Entry 6F0K (electron microscopy, 3.87 A resolution); this record covers chains B and E of the 7 polymer chains in the assembly.

# Chain B
Name: Fe-S-cluster-containing hydrogenase
Source organism: Rhodothermus marinus (strain ATCC 43812 / DSM 4252 / R-10)
UniProtKB: D0MDD5 (D0MDD5_RHOM4); numbering as in UniProt (aligned over 1-1039)
Sequence (1039 residues; numbered 1 to 1039; the number before each row is that of its first residue):
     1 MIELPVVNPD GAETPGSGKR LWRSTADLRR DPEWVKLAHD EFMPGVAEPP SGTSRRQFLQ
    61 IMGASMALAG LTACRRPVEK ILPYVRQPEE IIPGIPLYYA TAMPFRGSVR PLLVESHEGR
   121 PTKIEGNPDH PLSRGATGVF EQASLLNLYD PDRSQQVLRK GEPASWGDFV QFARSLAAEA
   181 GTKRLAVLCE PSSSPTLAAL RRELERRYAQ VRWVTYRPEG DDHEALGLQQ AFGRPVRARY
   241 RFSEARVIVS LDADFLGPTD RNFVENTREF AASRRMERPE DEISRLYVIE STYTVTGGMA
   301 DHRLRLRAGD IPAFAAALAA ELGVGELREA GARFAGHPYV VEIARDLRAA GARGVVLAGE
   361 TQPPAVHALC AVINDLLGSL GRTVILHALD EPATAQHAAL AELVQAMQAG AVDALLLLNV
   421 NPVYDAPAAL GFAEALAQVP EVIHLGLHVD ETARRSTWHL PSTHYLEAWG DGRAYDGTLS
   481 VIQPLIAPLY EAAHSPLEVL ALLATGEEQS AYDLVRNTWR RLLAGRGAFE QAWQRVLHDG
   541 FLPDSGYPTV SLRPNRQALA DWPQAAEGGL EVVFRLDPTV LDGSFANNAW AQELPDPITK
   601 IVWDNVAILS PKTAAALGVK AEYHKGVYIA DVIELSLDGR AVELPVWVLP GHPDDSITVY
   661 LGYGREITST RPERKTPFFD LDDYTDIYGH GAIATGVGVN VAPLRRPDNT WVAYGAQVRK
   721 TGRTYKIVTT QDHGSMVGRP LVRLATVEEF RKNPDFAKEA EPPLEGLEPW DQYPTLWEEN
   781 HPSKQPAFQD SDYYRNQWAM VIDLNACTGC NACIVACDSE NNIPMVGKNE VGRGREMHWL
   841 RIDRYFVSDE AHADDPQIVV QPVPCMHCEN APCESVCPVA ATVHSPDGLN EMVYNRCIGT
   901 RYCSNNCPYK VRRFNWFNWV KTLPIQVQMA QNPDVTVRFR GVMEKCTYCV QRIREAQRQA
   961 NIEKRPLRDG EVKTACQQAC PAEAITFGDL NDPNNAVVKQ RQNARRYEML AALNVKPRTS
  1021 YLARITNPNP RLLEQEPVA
Unresolved in the structure: 1-74, 1036-1039
Bound ions: 4Fe-4S cluster Fe site 1: Cys807, Cys810, Cys813, Cys980; 4Fe-4S cluster Fe site 2: Cys817, Cys946, Cys949, Cys976; 4Fe-4S cluster Fe site 3: Cys865, Met866, Cys868, Cys873, Cys907; 3Fe-4S cluster Fe: Cys877, Cys897, Cys903
Ligand contacts:
  - 3Fe-4S cluster (F3S): Val876, Cys877, Pro878, Val879, Ala881, Thr882, Met892, Cys897, Ile898, Gly899, Thr900, Arg901, Tyr902, Cys903, Arg912, Met943
  - heme c (HEC), molecule 1: Asp792, Tyr793, Arg954, Gln957, Arg958, Asn961
  - heme c (HEC), molecule 2: Ala880, Asn895, Arg896
  - 4Fe-4S cluster (SF4), molecule 1: Cys807, Thr808, Gly809, Cys810, Asn811, Ala812, Cys813, Ile842, Pro862, Cys980, Ala984
  - 4Fe-4S cluster (SF4), molecule 2: Cys813, Cys817, Asn821, Trp839, Leu840, Pro864, Cys946, Thr947, Tyr948, Cys949, Ala975, Cys976
  - 4Fe-4S cluster (SF4), molecule 3: Cys865, Met866, His867, Cys868, Pro872, Cys873, Asn890, Cys907, Tyr909, Arg912, Lys945

# Chain E
Name: Quinol:cytochrome c oxidoreductase monoheme cytochrome subunit
Source organism: Rhodothermus marinus (strain ATCC 43812 / DSM 4252 / R-10)
UniProtKB: D0MDD8 (D0MDD8_RHOM4); numbering as in UniProt (aligned over 1-209)
Sequence (209 residues; row label = number of the first residue in the row):
     1 MQNITAMPRT IWTGLLLGLL LAGCRGMISS KPPVHPNLNM DFQEKFEAQE LNPFFADRRA
    61 MRPPVPGTVP RGLLKEDTPF YFGKTADGAY VERIPVAVTP ELVARGRERY NIYCAVCHGQ
   121 AGDGQGIIMR GNYGYTPAPS FHDDRLRNVE DGYIFDVISH GVRNMPAYGH QIPVADRWAI
   181 VAYVRALQRS QHATAADVPE EVRARLQGE
Unresolved in the structure: 1-27
Covalently attached groups: heme c (HEC) linked to Cys114
Bound ions: heme c Fe: His118, Met165
Ligand contacts:
  - heme c (HEC), molecule 1: Tyr113, Cys117, His118, Met129, Tyr135, Thr136, Pro137, Ala138, Pro139, Phe141, Arg145, Leu146, Tyr153, Ile154, Val157, Ile158, Val162, Arg163, Asn164, Met165, Tyr168, Ile180, Val184
  - heme c (HEC), molecule 2: Val116, Ile128, Tyr133
From the paper describing this entry:
  - post-translational modification sites: Cys24 (proposed by the authors, not directly observed)

# Interface between chain B and chain E
Contacting residue pairs - 88 pairs, chain B then chain E:
  Arg75(B) with Pro32(E), hydrogen bond (backbone-backbone); Pro33(E), hydrogen bond (backbone-backbone); Val34(E)
  Arg76(B) with Pro32(E); Pro33(E); Phe42(E)
  Pro77(B) with Phe42(E)
  Glu79(B) with Phe42(E)
  Lys80(B) with Leu51(E)
  Ile81(B) with Gln49(E)
  Leu82(B) with Arg58(E); Arg59(E)
  Pro83(B) with Arg59(E)
  Tyr84(B) with Met61(E), hydrophobic
  Val85(B) with Arg59(E)
  Gln87(B) with His170(E)
  Pro88(B) with Pro64(E)
  Glu89(B) with His170(E)
  Glu90(B) with Leu73(E); Lys75(E), salt bridge
  Ile91(B) with Pro64(E)
  Pro93(B) with Ala48(E); Met61(E), hydrophobic
  Gly94(B) with Glu47(E)
  Leu97(B) with Pro70(E), hydrophobic
  Tyr98(B) with Pro70(E); Arg71(E), hydrogen bond (backbone-backbone)
  Tyr99(B) with Thr68(E); Val69(E); Pro70(E)
  Ala100(B) with Arg71(E)
  Leu113(B) with Arg71(E)
  Glu118(B) with Ala48(E), hydrogen bond (side chain-backbone); Met61(E)
  Gly119(B) with Arg62(E)
  Arg120(B) with Phe46(E), hydrogen bond (side chain-backbone); Ala60(E), hydrogen bond (side chain-backbone)
  Asn127(B) with Arg71(E), hydrogen bond
  Asp129(B) with Arg71(E), salt bridge
  Trp469(B) with Val65(E), hydrophobic; Pro66(E); Gly67(E); Thr68(E)
  Gln483(B) with Thr68(E); Val69(E)
  Pro484(B) with Val65(E); Thr68(E), hydrogen bond (backbone-side chain)
  Leu485(B) with Pro64(E)
  Ile486(B) with Arg62(E); Val65(E)
  Leu489(B) with Phe54(E); Phe55(E), hydrophobic
  Tyr512(B) with Gly67(E)
  Gln534(B) with Val69(E); Leu74(E)
  Arg535(B) with Leu74(E)
  His538(B) with Val69(E); Pro70(E); Arg71(E), hydrogen bond (backbone-side chain); Gly72(E), hydrogen bond (side chain-backbone); Leu74(E)
  Asp539(B) with Arg71(E), hydrogen bond (backbone-side chain)
  Gly540(B) with Arg71(E)
  Tyr894(B) with Met40(E)
  Val920(B) with Glu44(E)
  Lys921(B) with Glu44(E), salt bridge
  Ile925(B) with Pro53(E); Phe54(E), hydrophobic
  Gln926(B) with Phe54(E)
  Gln928(B) with Glu44(E), hydrogen bond (side chain-backbone); Lys45(E), hydrogen bond (side chain-backbone); Phe46(E)
  Met929(B) with Phe46(E), hydrophobic; Asn52(E); Phe55(E), hydrophobic
  Gln931(B) with Lys45(E)
  Asn932(B) with Lys45(E)
  Pro933(B) with Lys45(E); Phe46(E); Glu47(E)
  Asp934(B) with Lys45(E)
  Val935(B) with Lys45(E), hydrogen bond (backbone-side chain)
  Thr936(B) with Gln43(E)
  Val937(B) with Met40(E); Gln43(E), hydrogen bond (backbone-side chain); Lys45(E)
  Phe939(B) with Asn39(E); Met40(E), hydrophobic
Also at the interface, not in a pair above, chain B (60 interface residues in all): Val78, Pro128, Ala487, Tyr490, Leu537, Arg938
Also at the interface, not in a pair above, chain E (41 interface residues in all): His35, Leu38, Glu50, Pro63, Gly169

# In short
Chain B and chain E form an interface of 60 and 41 residues respectively, with 15 hydrogen bonds and 3 salt
bridges. Polar pairs include Glu90(B)-Lys75(E), Asp129(B)-Arg71(E) and Lys921(B)-Glu44(E). Chain B binds heme
c, 3Fe-4S cluster and 3 copies of 4Fe-4S cluster. Chain E binds heme c. The paper reports a modification site
at Cys24(E).
Chain B is Fe-S-cluster-containing hydrogenase and chain E is Quinol:cytochrome c oxidoreductase monoheme
cytochrome subunit, both from Rhodothermus marinus (strain ATCC 43812 / DSM 4252 / R-10); the structure,
Alternative complex III, was determined by electron microscopy.
